Entry 1AW8 (X-ray diffraction, 2.20 A resolution); this record covers chains B and E of the 4 polymer chains in the assembly.

[Chain B]
Molecule: L-aspartate-alpha-decarboxylase
Organism: Escherichia coli
Notes: EC 4.1.1.11
UniProt: P0A790 (PAND_ECOLI); residues 25-115 here = UniProt positions 25-115
Chain sequence (92 residues; row label = number of the first residue in the row):
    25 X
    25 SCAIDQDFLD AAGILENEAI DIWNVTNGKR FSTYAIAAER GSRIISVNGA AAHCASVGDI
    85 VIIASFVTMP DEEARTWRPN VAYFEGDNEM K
Differences from the reference sequence: microheterogeneity PYR_25 (Ser in P0A790)
Modified residues: PYR (pyruvic acid) at position 25
UniProt features mapped onto this chain:
  - active site: Y58 (Proton donor)
  - binding site (substrate): T57, G73 to A75

[Chain E]
Molecule: L-aspartate-alpha-decarboxylase
Organism: Escherichia coli
Notes: EC 4.1.1.11
UniProt: P0A790 (PAND_ECOLI); residue numbers follow UniProt; this construct covers 25-115
Chain sequence (91 residues; numbered 25 to 115; the number before each row is that of its first residue):
    25 XCAIDQDFLD AAGILENEAI DIWNVTNGKR FSTYAIAAER GSRIISVNGA AAHCASVGDI
    85 VIIASFVTMP DEEARTWRPN VAYFEGDNEM K
Differences from the reference sequence: conflict PYR_25 (Ser in P0A790)
Modified residues: PYR (pyruvic acid) at position 25
UniProt features mapped onto this chain:
  - active site: Y58 (Proton donor)
  - binding site (substrate): T57, G73 to A75

[How chain B and chain E interact]
Contacting residue pairs (18):
  W47(B) with S56(E); A74(E), hydrophobic
  N48(B) with A74(E)
  V49(B) with A74(E), hydrophobic; H77(E), hydrogen bond (backbone-side chain)
  T50(B) with H77(E)
  G52(B) with H77(E)
  R54(B) with F55(E); S56(E), hydrogen bond (side chain-backbone); T57(E); A74(E); A75(E)
  F90(B) with A43(E), hydrophobic
  D95(B) with L39(E)
  A98(B) with L39(E), hydrophobic
  R99(B) with L39(E)
  W101(B) with N41(E)
  P103(B) with N41(E)
Interface residues without a listed pair, chain B (13 interface residues in all): N51
Interface residues without a listed pair, chain E (11 interface residues in all): Y58, C78

[Summary]
The interface between chain B and chain E involves 13 residues on one side and 11 on the other, with 2
hydrogen bonds. Among the polar pairs are V49(B)-H77(E) and R54(B)-S56(E).
Both chains are L-aspartate-alpha-decarboxylase (Escherichia coli). Entry 1AW8 (Pyruvoyl dependent aspartate
decarboxylase) was determined by X-ray diffraction.
